8DOG - chain A; structure by X-ray diffraction, 1.48 A resolution.

== Chain A ==
Name: Dehaloperoxidase B
From: Amphitrite ornata
Reference sequence: Q9NAV7 (Q9NAV7_9ANNE); residues 1-137 here correspond to UniProt positions 2-138 (UniProt number = residue number + 1)
Chain sequence (137 residues; each row starts with the number of its first residue):
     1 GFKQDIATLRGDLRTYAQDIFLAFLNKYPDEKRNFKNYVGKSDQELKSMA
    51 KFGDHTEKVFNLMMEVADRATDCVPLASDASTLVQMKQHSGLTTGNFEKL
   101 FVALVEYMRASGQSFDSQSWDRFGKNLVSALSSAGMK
Ion coordination: heme Fe near H89 (its only coordinating residue here)
Residues lining bound ligands:
  - H48 (4-[1-(4-hydroxyphenyl)ethyl]phenol): Y16, A17, I20, F21, F35, Y38, H55, T56, V59, F60, M63, L100
  - heme (HEM): F24, E31, N34, F35, Y38, D54, H55, K58, V59, L62, M63, L83, M86, Q88, H89, L92, N96, F97, L100, F101, L127

== In short ==
Bound to chain A: heme and compound H48.
Chain A is Dehaloperoxidase B (Amphitrite ornata); the structure, Dehaloperoxidase B in complex with Bisphenol
E, was determined by X-ray diffraction together with 8DOH, 8DOI and 8DOJ from the same study.
